4GG6 - chains B and J of the 5 polymer chains in the assembly; structure by X-ray diffraction, 3.20 A resolution.

== Chain B ==
Name: HLA class II histocompatibility antigen, DQ beta 1 chain
From: Homo sapiens
Notes: fragment: extracellular domains
Reference sequence: P01920 (DQB1_HUMAN); residues 1-192 here correspond to UniProt positions 33-224 (UniProt number = residue number + 32)
Chain sequence (215 residues; numbered -14 to 200; the number before each row is that of its first residue; numbers below 1 keep their minus sign (Gly-14 is residue -14)):
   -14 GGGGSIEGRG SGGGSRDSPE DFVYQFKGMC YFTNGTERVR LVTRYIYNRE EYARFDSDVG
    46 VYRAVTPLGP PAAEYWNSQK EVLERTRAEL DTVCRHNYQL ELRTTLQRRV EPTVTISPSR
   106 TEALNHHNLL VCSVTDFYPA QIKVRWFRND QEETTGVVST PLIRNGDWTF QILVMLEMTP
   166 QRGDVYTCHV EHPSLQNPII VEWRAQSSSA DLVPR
Unresolved in the structure: -14 to 2, 105-113, 133-137, 163-171, 189-200
Construct notes: expression tag (-14 to 0, 193-200)
Cystine bridges: Cys15-Cys79, Cys117-Cys173
UniProt features mapped onto this chain:
  - region: Arg189 to Ser192 (Connecting peptide)
  - glycosylation: Asn19 (N-linked (GlcNAc...) asparagine)
Reported in the primary citation:
  - conformationally variable residues (side-chain flip): Val67, Arg70

== Chain J ==
Name: Peptide from Alpha/beta-gliadin MM1
Notes: fragment: deamidated alpha-i gliadin peptide
Reference sequence: P18573 (GDA9_WHEAT); residues -3 to 14 here correspond to UniProt positions 243-260 (UniProt number = residue number + 246)
Chain sequence (18 residues; each row starts with the number of its first residue; numbers below 1 keep their minus sign (Gln-3 is residue -3)):
    -3 QQYPSGEGSF QPSQENPQ
Unresolved in the structure: -3 to 0, 14
Construct notes: engineered mutation Glu3 (Gln249 in P18573), Glu11 (Gln257 in P18573)

== Interface between chain B and chain J ==
Pairs across the interface (31; chain B residue first):
  Phe11(B) - Phe6(J)  hydrophobic
  Phe11(B) - Gln7(J)
  Phe11(B) - Pro8(J)
  Gly13(B) - Phe6(J)
  Met14(B) - Phe6(J)
  Cys15(B) - Phe6(J)  hydrophobic
  Leu26(B) - Phe6(J)  hydrophobic
  Thr28(B) - Phe6(J)
  Tyr30(B) - Ser9(J)  hydrogen bond
  Tyr37(B) - Glu11(J)  hydrogen bond
  Tyr47(B) - Ser9(J)  hydrogen bond
  Ala57(B) - Glu11(J)
  Tyr60(B) - Gln10(J)
  Tyr60(B) - Asn12(J)
  Trp61(B) - Ser9(J)
  Trp61(B) - Gln10(J)  hydrogen bond (side chain-backbone)
  Val67(B) - Ser9(J)
  Arg70(B) - Gln7(J)  hydrogen bond (side chain-backbone)
  Glu74(B) - Phe6(J)
  Glu74(B) - Gln7(J)  hydrogen bond (side chain-backbone)
  Thr77(B) - Gly4(J)
  Val78(B) - Ser5(J)
  Val78(B) - Phe6(J)  hydrophobic
  His81(B) - Ser1(J)
  His81(B) - Gly2(J)  hydrogen bond (side chain-backbone)
  His81(B) - Gly4(J)
  Asn82(B) - Glu3(J)
  Asn82(B) - Gly4(J)  hydrogen bond (side chain-backbone)
  Leu85(B) - Ser1(J)
  Leu85(B) - Gly2(J)
  Leu85(B) - Glu3(J)
Interface residues without a listed pair, chain B (22 interface residues in all): Thr71, Cys79

== In short ==
22 residues of chain B and 12 residues of chain J are in contact; the contacts include 8 hydrogen bonds. Among
the polar pairs are Tyr30(B)-Ser9(J), Tyr37(B)-Glu11(J) and Tyr47(B)-Ser9(J). From the paper: conformational
variability at Val67(B) and Arg70(B).
Here chain B is HLA class II histocompatibility antigen, DQ beta 1 chain (Homo sapiens) and chain J is Peptide
from Alpha/beta-gliadin MM1. Entry 4GG6 (Protein complex) was determined by X-ray diffraction together with
4GG8 from the same study.
